PDB entry 4PHB | X-ray diffraction, 2.18 A resolution | chain A

[Chain A]
Protein: Uncharacterized protein
Organism: Clostridium thermocellum
Reference sequence: A3DHD2 (A3DHD2_CLOTH); residues 2-286 here = UniProt positions 2-286
Amino-acid sequence (313 residues; each row starts with the number of its first residue; numbers below 1 keep their minus sign (Met-4 is residue -4)):
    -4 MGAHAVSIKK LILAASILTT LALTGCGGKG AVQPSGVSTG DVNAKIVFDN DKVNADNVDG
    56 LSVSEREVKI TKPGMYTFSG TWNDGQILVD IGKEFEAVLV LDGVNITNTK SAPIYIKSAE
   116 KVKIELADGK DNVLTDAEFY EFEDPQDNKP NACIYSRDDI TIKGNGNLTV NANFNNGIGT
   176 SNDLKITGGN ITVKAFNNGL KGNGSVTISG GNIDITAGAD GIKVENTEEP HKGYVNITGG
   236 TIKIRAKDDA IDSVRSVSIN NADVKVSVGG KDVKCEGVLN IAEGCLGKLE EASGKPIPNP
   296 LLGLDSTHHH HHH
Disordered / not traced: -4 to 36, 285-308
Construct notes: expression tag (-4 to 1, 287-308)
Ion coordination: Gd ion site 1: Asp44, Glu138, Asp139; Gd ion site 2: Asp54, Glu60; Gd ion site 3 near Glu89 (its only coordinating residue here); Gd ion site 4 near Glu115 (its only coordinating residue here); Gd ion site 5: Asp123, Arg152, Asp153, Asn177; Gd ion site 6: Asp123, Asn177, Glu224; Gd ion site 7 near Glu136 (its only coordinating residue here); Gd ion site 8: Asp139, Asp142; Gd ion site 9: Asp154, Asp178; Gd ion site 10: Asn160, Glu223; Gd ion site 11: Asp215, Asp243, Asp244, Asp247

[Overview]
Asp44, Glu138 and Asp139 form the Gd ion site 1. Asp54 and Glu60 coordinate Gd ion site 2.
Chain A is Uncharacterized protein (Clostridium thermocellum); the structure, Structure of the polysaccharide
lyase-like protein Cthe_2159 from C. thermocellum, Gadolinium derivative, was determined by X-ray diffraction
together with 4PEU from the same study.
